8ENO - chains B and C of the 5 polymer chains in the assembly; structure by electron microscopy, 2.71 A resolution.

Chain B:
Molecule: Nitrogenase molybdenum-iron protein beta chain
Organism: Azotobacter vinelandii DJ
Notes: EC 1.18.6.1
UniProtKB: C1DGZ8 (C1DGZ8_AZOVD); residue numbers follow UniProt; this construct covers 2-523
Amino-acid sequence (522 residues; row label = number of the first residue in the row):
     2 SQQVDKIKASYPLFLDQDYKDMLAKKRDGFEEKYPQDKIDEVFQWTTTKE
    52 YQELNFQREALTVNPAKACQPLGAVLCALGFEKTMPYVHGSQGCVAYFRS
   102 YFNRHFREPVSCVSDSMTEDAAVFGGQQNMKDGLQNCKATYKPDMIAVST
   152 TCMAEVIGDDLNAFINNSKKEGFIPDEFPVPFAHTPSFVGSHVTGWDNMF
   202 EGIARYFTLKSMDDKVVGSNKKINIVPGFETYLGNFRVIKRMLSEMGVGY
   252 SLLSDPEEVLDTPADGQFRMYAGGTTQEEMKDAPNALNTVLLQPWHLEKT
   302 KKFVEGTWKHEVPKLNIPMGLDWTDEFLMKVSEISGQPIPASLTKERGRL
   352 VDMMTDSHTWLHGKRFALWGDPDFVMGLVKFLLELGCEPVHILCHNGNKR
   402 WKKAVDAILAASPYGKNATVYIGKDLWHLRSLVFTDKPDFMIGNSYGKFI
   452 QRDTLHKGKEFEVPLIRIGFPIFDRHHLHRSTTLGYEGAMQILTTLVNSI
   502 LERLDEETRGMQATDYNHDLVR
Bound ions: fe(8)-S(7) cluster Fe: Cys70, Cys95, Cys153 (shared with 3 residues of chain A); Fe ion site 1: Arg108, Glu109 (shared with 2 residues of chain D); Fe ion site 2: Asp353, Asp357 (shared with 2 residues of chain D)
Small-molecule neighbours:
  - chapso (1N7): Glu33, Lys34, Tyr35, Pro36, Lys39, Glu42, Val43, Trp46
  - fe(8)-S(7) cluster (CLF): Cys70, Pro72, Ser92, Gly94, Cys95, Tyr98, Phe99, Thr152, Cys153, Ser188

Chain C:
Molecule: Nitrogenase molybdenum-iron protein alpha chain
Organism: Azotobacter vinelandii DJ
Notes: EC 1.18.6.1
UniProtKB: P07328 (NIFD_AZOVI); residues 4-480 here = UniProt positions 4-480
Amino-acid sequence (477 residues; row label = number of the first residue in the row):
     4 MSREEVESLIQEVLEVYPEKARKDRNKHLAVNDPAVTQSKKCIISNKKSQ
    54 PGLMTIRGCAYAGSKGVVWGPIKDMIHISHGPVGCGQYSRAGRRNYYIGT
   104 TGVNAFVTMNFTSDFQEKDIVFGGDKKLAKLIDEVETLFPLNKGISVQSE
   154 CPIGLIGDDIESVSKVKGAELSKTIVPVRCEGFRGVSQSLGHHIANDAVR
   204 DWVLGKRDEDTTFASTPYDVAIIGDYNIGGDAWSSRILLEEMGLRCVAQW
   254 SGDGSISEIELTPKVKLNLVHCYRSMNYISRHMEEKYGIPWMEYNFFGPT
   304 KTIESLRAIAAKFDESIQKKCEEVIAKYKPEWEAVVAKYRPRLEGKRVML
   354 YIGGLRPRHVIGAYEDLGMEVVGTGYEFAHNDDYDRTMKEMGDSTLLYDD
   404 VTGYEFEEFVKRIKPDLIGSGIKEKFIFQKMGIPFREMHSWDYSGPYHGF
   454 DGFAIFARDMDMTLNNPCWKKLQAPWE
Unresolved in the structure: 4-48, 376-383, 390-398, 402-409
Curated features (UniProtKB/Swiss-Prot):
  - binding site ([8Fe-7S] cluster): Cys62, Cys88, Cys154
  - binding site ([7Fe-Mo-9S-C-homocitryl] cluster): Cys275, His442
  - mutagenesis: His195 (H195Q: No nitrogenase activity)
Bound ions: fe(8)-S(7) cluster Fe: Cys62, Cys88, Cys154 (shared with 3 residues of chain D); Fe ion near Cys275 (its only coordinating residue here)
Small-molecule neighbours:
  - chapso (1N7): Pro143, Leu144, Lys146
  - fe(8)-S(7) cluster (CLF): Cys62, Tyr64, Pro85, Val86, Gly87, Cys88, Tyr91, Glu153, Cys154, Gly185
  - ICS (iron-sulfur-molybdenum cluster with interstitial carbon): Val70, Arg96, Gln191, His195, Tyr229, Ile231, Cys275, Arg277, Ser278, Ile355, Gly356, Gly357, Leu358, Arg359, Pro360, Met441, His442
Reported in the primary citation:
  - conformationally variable residues (order/disorder transition): Gly376 to His383, Thr390 to Thr398, Asp402 to Phe409

Chain B / chain C interface:
Contacting residue pairs (48):
  Leu322(B) with Lys474(C)
  Asp323(B) with Lys474(C), salt bridge
  Asp326(B) with Pro478(C); Trp479(C)
  Met330(B) with Pro478(C), hydrophobic
  Ile340(B) with Trp479(C), hydrophobic
  Thr345(B) with Trp479(C), hydrogen bond; Glu480(C)
  Arg348(B) with Lys474(C), hydrogen bond (side chain-backbone); Leu475(C); Gln476(C); Ala477(C); Pro478(C); Trp479(C)
  Val352(B) with Lys474(C); Leu475(C), hydrophobic
  Asp353(B) with Lys433(C), salt bridge
  Thr356(B) with Gln432(C); Cys471(C)
  Asp357(B) with Gln432(C), hydrogen bond
  His359(B) with Met465(C); Thr466(C), hydrogen bond; Asn469(C)
  Thr360(B) with Arg439(C); Met465(C)
  Trp361(B) with Tyr446(C), hydrophobic
  His363(B) with Met465(C); Asn469(C)
  Glu385(B) with Pro470(C)
  Tyr415(B) with Asn468(C), hydrogen bond (side chain-backbone); Pro470(C)
  Tyr487(B) with Trp479(C)
  Met512(B) with Thr103(C); Thr104(C)
  Gln513(B) with Gly102(C); Thr103(C), hydrogen bond; Asn107(C)
  Asp516(B) with Gly102(C); Thr104(C)
  Tyr517(B) with Tyr99(C); Tyr100(C)
  Asn518(B) with Tyr99(C), hydrogen bond
  Asp520(B) with Arg97(C), salt bridge; Tyr99(C), hydrogen bond
  Leu521(B) with Arg93(C); Ala94(C), hydrophobic
  Val522(B) with Tyr446(C), hydrophobic
  Arg523(B) with Tyr446(C)
Other interface residues (no listed pair), chain B (31 interface residues in all): Leu329, Met355, Leu384, Gly387
Other interface residues (no listed pair), chain C (31 interface residues in all): Ile101, Trp236, Phe429, Asp445, Trp472

In short:
The chain B/chain C interface involves 31 residues from each chain; the contacts include 8 hydrogen bonds and
3 salt bridges. Polar contacts include Asp323(B)-Lys474(C), Asp353(B)-Lys433(C) and Asp520(B)-Arg97(C). Bound
to chain B: fe(8)-S(7) cluster and chapso. Ligands of chain C: compound ICS, fe(8)-S(7) cluster and chapso.
From the paper: conformational variability at Gly376(C), Thr390(C) and Asp402(C).
Here chain B is Nitrogenase molybdenum-iron protein beta chain and chain C is Nitrogenase molybdenum-iron
protein alpha chain, both from Azotobacter vinelandii DJ. Entry 8ENO (Homocitrate-deficient nitrogenase
MoFe-protein from A. vinelandii nifV knockout in complex with NafT) was determined by electron microscopy
(same publication as 8CRS, 8DBX, 8ENL, 8ENM and 8ENN).
